PDB entry 9GTU | electron microscopy, 3.14 A resolution | chains C and B of the 3 polymer chains in the assembly

[Chain C]
Name: Collagen alpha-3(VI) chain
Source organism: Homo sapiens
Reference sequence: P12111 (CO6A3_HUMAN); residues 2344-2820 here = UniProt positions 2344-2820
Chain sequence (492 residues; each row starts with the number of its first residue):
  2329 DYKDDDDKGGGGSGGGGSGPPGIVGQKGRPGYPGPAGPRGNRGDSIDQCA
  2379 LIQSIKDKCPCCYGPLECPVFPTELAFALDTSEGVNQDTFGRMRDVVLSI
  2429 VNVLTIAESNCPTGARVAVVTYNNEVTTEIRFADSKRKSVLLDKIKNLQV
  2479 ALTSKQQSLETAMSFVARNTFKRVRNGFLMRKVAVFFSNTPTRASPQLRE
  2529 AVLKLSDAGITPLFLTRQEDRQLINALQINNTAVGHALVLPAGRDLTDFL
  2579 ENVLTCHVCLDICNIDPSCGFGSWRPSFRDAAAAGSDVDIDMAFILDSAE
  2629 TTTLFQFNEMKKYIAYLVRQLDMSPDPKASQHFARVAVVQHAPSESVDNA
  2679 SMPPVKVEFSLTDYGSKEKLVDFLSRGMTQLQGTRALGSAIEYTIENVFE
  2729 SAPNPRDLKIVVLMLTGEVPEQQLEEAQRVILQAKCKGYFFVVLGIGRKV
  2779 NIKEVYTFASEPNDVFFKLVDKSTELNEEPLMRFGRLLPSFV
Unresolved in the structure: 2329-2366
Differences from the reference sequence: expression tag (2329-2343); conflict Gly2345 (Asn in P12111), Arg2357 (Asp in P12111), Arg2367 (Lys in P12111), Thr2441 (Arg in P12111), Ala2609 (Arg in P12111), Ala2610 (Arg in P12111); variant Val2431 (Asp in P12111)
Disulfide bonds: Cys2377-Cys2591, Cys2396-Cys2587, Cys2584-Cys2597
Glycans and other covalent adducts: glycan linked to Asn2558; N-acetylglucosamine (NAG) linked to Asn2677
What the authors report for this chain:
  - mutagenesis - L2379E/I2383E: decreased binding to heterotrimer
  - mutagenesis - L2379E/I2383E: unchanged expression

[Chain B]
Name: Collagen alpha-2(VI) chain
Source organism: Homo sapiens
Reference sequence: P12110 (CO6A2_HUMAN); numbering as in UniProt (aligned over 564-1019)
Chain sequence (476 residues; each row starts with the number of its first residue):
   544 SAWSHPQFEKGGGGSGGGGSGEPGPRGPRGVPGPEGEPGPPGDPGLTECD
   594 VMTYVRETCGCCDCEKRCGALDVVFVIDSSESIGYTNFTLEKNFVINVVN
   644 RLGAIAKDPKSETGTRVGVVQYSHEGTFEAIQLDDEHIDSLSSFKEAVKN
   694 LEWIAGGTWTPSALKFAYDRLIKESRRQKTRVFAVVITDGRHDPRDDDLN
   744 LRALCDRDVTVTAIGIGDMFHEKHESENLYSIACDKPQQVRNMTLFSDLV
   794 AEKFIDDMEDVLCPDPQIVCPDLPCQTELSVAQCTQRPVDIVFLLDGSER
   844 LGEQNFHKARRFVEQVARRLTLARRDDDPLNARVALLQFGGPGEQQVAFP
   894 LSHNLTAIHEALETTQYLNSFSHVGAGVVHAINAIVRSPRGGARRHAELS
   944 FVFLTDGVTGNDSLHESAHSMRNENVVPTVLALGSDVDMDVLTTLSLGDR
   994 AAVFHEKDYDSLAQPGFFDRFIRWIC
Unresolved in the structure: 544-585, 607-813
Differences from the reference sequence: expression tag (544-563); conflict His680 (Arg in P12110), Asn966 (Lys in P12110), Glu967 (Gln in P12110)
Disulfide bonds: Cys592-Cys818, Cys827-Cys1019
Glycans and other covalent adducts: glycan linked to Asn897; N-acetylglucosamine (NAG) linked to Asn954
Swiss-Prot annotation at these positions:
  - modified residue: Thr701 (Phosphothreonine), Ser705 (Phosphoserine)
  - glycosylation (N-linked (GlcNAc...) asparagine): Asn630, Asn785, Asn897, Asn954
What the authors report for this chain:
  - disease-associated variants - V594I, V598M, C602W, R830W, R843W, W1017R (citing earlier work)

[Chain C / chain B interface]
Disulfides between the chains: Cys2387(C)-Cys602(B), Cys2439(C)-Cys604(B)
Contacting residue pairs (75):
  Arg2370(C) - Asp586(B)
  Gly2371(C) - Asp586(B)  hydrogen bond (backbone-backbone)
  Gly2371(C) - Gly588(B)
  Ile2374(C) - Leu589(B)  hydrophobic
  Gln2376(C) - Tyr597(B)  hydrogen bond
  Leu2379(C) - Leu589(B)  hydrophobic
  Leu2379(C) - Tyr597(B)  hydrophobic
  Ile2383(C) - Thr601(B)
  Ile2383(C) - Cys602(B)  hydrophobic
  Lys2384(C) - Thr601(B)
  Cys2387(C) - Cys602(B)  disulfide
  Cys2389(C) - Cys602(B)
  Cys2390(C) - Cys602(B)  hydrophobic
  Phe2399(C) - Thr601(B)
  Pro2400(C) - Glu600(B)
  Ser2437(C) - Pro814(B)
  Asn2438(C) - Pro814(B)
  Cys2439(C) - Arg599(B)
  Cys2439(C) - Cys604(B)  disulfide
  Pro2440(C) - Arg599(B)
  Pro2440(C) - Glu600(B)
  Thr2441(C) - Glu600(B)
  Glu2453(C) - Arg938(B)
  Val2454(C) - Arg938(B)  hydrogen bond (backbone-side chain)
  Thr2455(C) - Asn968(B)  hydrogen bond
  Thr2456(C) - Asn968(B)
  Arg2459(C) - Asn968(B)
  Arg2459(C) - Val969(B)  hydrogen bond (side chain-backbone)
  Arg2459(C) - Leu990(B)
  Ala2461(C) - Asp992(B)
  Asp2462(C) - Arg965(B)  salt bridge
  Asp2462(C) - Leu990(B)
  Asn2497(C) - Arg830(B)  hydrogen bond
  Asn2497(C) - Glu941(B)
  Lys2500(C) - Val824(B)
  Lys2500(C) - Ala825(B)  hydrogen bond (side chain-backbone)
  Lys2500(C) - Arg830(B)
  Lys2500(C) - Arg1016(B)
  Lys2500(C) - Trp1017(B)
  Lys2500(C) - Cys1019(B)  hydrogen bond (side chain-backbone)
  Arg2501(C) - Val824(B)
  Arg2501(C) - Glu941(B)  salt bridge
  Arg2501(C) - Trp1017(B)  hydrogen bond (side chain-backbone)
  Arg2501(C) - Ile1018(B)
  Val2502(C) - Leu822(B)
  Val2502(C) - Ser823(B)  hydrogen bond (backbone-backbone)
  Arg2503(C) - Ser823(B)
  Asn2504(C) - Thr820(B)
  Asn2504(C) - Glu821(B)
  Asn2504(C) - Leu822(B)  hydrogen bond (side chain-backbone)
  Asn2504(C) - Ser823(B)  hydrogen bond (side chain-backbone)
  Gly2505(C) - Glu600(B)
  Phe2506(C) - Asp593(B)
  Phe2506(C) - Thr596(B)
  Phe2506(C) - Tyr597(B)  hydrophobic
  Phe2506(C) - Glu600(B)
  Leu2507(C) - Tyr597(B)  hydrophobic
  Leu2507(C) - Glu600(B)
  Leu2507(C) - Thr601(B)
  Met2508(C) - Glu600(B)
  Arg2776(C) - Arg862(B)
  Arg2776(C) - Asp1012(B)  salt bridge
  Ile2780(C) - Gln829(B)
  Lys2781(C) - Leu865(B)  hydrogen bond (side chain-backbone)
  Lys2781(C) - Ala866(B)
  Lys2781(C) - Asn874(B)
  Tyr2784(C) - Gln829(B)
  Tyr2784(C) - Leu873(B)  hydrophobic
  Leu2797(C) - Gln826(B)
  Leu2797(C) - Cys827(B)
  Leu2797(C) - Gln829(B)
  Asp2799(C) - Gln826(B)
  Asp2799(C) - Arg862(B)  salt bridge
  Lys2800(C) - Asp1012(B)  salt bridge
  Glu2803(C) - Gln826(B)  hydrogen bond
Also at the interface, not in a pair above, chain C (48 interface residues in all): Asp2372, Ser2373, Ile2380, Arg2496, Asp2792, Val2798
Also at the interface, not in a pair above, chain B (45 interface residues in all): Pro587, Val598, Thr828, His939, Val970, Pro971
From the paper, about this interface:
  - pairs named by the authors: Cys2387(C)-Cys602(B) (covalent link), Asp2462(C)-Arg965(B) (salt bridge), Arg2501(C)-Glu941(B) (salt bridge), Phe2506(C)-Tyr597(B) (hydrophobic contact)
  - interface residues, chain B: Arg830(B)

[Overview]
Chain C and chain B form an interface of 48 and 45 residues respectively, with 2 disulfide bonds, 14 hydrogen
bonds and 5 salt bridges. Polar contacts include Asp2462(C)-Arg965(B), Arg2501(C)-Glu941(B) and
Arg2776(C)-Asp1012(B). The paper describes a contact between Cys2387(C) and Cys602(B); salt bridges between
Asp2462(C) and Arg965(B) and Arg2501(C) and Glu941(B); a hydrophobic contact between Phe2506(C) and Tyr597(B).
The paper reports that L2379E/I2383E of chain C reduce binding to heterotrimer; the interface residue
Arg830(B).
Here chain C is Collagen alpha-3(VI) chain and chain B is Collagen alpha-2(VI) chain, both from Homo sapiens.
Entry 9GTU (Collagen VI alpha 1, 2, 3 heterotrimer recombinant C terminal region. Local refinement) was
determined by electron microscopy.
